1RFD - chains L and H; structure by X-ray diffraction, 2.09 A resolution.

# Chain L
Molecule: Fab M82G2, Light Chain
Source organism: Mus musculus
Notes: antibody fragment or engineered binder
Amino-acid sequence (218 residues; row label = number of the first residue in the row; a row labelled like 27A-27E holds insertion residues (27A, then the next letters in order)):
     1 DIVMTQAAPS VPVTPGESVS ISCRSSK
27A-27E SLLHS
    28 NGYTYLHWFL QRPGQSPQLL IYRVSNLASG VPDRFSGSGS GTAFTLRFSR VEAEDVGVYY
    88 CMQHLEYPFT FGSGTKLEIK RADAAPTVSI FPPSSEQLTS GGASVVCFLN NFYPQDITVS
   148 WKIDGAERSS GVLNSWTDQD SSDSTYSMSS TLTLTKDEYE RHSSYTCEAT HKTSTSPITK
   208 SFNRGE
Disulfides: Cys23-Cys88, Cys134-Cys194

# Chain H
Molecule: Fab M82G2, Heavy Chain
Source organism: Mus musculus
Notes: antibody fragment or engineered binder
Amino-acid sequence (223 residues; row label = number of the first residue in the row; note: 13 numbers in that range are skipped by the numbering (no residue carries them; nothing is unmodelled there); a row labelled like 52A-52C holds insertion residues (52A, then the next letters in order)):
     1 EVTLQESGGG LVQPGGSMKL SCAASGFTFS DAWVDWVRQS PGKGLEWVAE IR
52A-52C NKA
    53 NNHATKYTES VKGRFTISRD DSKSSVYLQM
82A-82C NSL
    83 RAEDTGIYYC TSVPQLGR
100A-100B GF
   101 AYWGQGTLVT VSAASTTPPS VYPLAPGSGG ASTSGSMVTL GCLVKGYFPE PVTV
   156 TW
   162 NSGALSSG
   171 VHTFPAVLQS D
   184 LYTLSSSVTV PSS
   198 TWP
   202 SQTVT
   208 CNVAHPASST QVDKKI
   226 VPK
Not modelled in the structure: 132-134
Disulfides: Cys22-Cys92, Cys142-Cys208

# How chain L and chain H interact
Residue-residue contacts - 70 pairs, chain L then chain H:
  His34(L) - Gly100A(H)
  Phe36(L) - Phe100B(H)
  Phe36(L) - Trp103(H)
  Gln38(L) - Gln39(H)  hydrogen bond
  Gln38(L) - Tyr91(H)  hydrogen bond
  Ser43(L) - Tyr91(H)
  Ser43(L) - Gly104(H)  hydrogen bond (side chain-backbone)
  Pro44(L) - Leu45(H)  hydrophobic
  Pro44(L) - Tyr91(H)
  Pro44(L) - Trp103(H)
  Leu46(L) - Arg100(H)
  Leu46(L) - Phe100B(H)
  Tyr49(L) - Gly99(H)
  Tyr49(L) - Arg100(H)
  Tyr87(L) - Gln39(H)
  Tyr87(L) - Leu45(H)  hydrophobic
  Met89(L) - Phe100B(H)  hydrophobic
  His91(L) - Val95(H)
  His91(L) - Gly100A(H)
  Tyr94(L) - Trp33(H)
  Tyr94(L) - Trp47(H)  hydrophobic
  Tyr94(L) - Glu50(H)  hydrogen bond
  Tyr94(L) - Arg52(H)  hydrogen bond
  Tyr94(L) - Lys58(H)
  Pro95(L) - Trp47(H)  hydrophobic
  Phe96(L) - Asp35(H)
  Phe96(L) - Trp47(H)
  Phe96(L) - Phe100B(H)  hydrophobic
  Phe98(L) - Leu45(H)
  Ser116(L) - Thr139(H)
  Phe118(L) - Leu124(H)
  Phe118(L) - Ala125(H)
  Phe118(L) - Pro126(H)
  Phe118(L) - Thr139(H)
  Pro119(L) - Lys228(H)  hydrogen bond (backbone-side chain)
  Ser121(L) - Tyr122(H)
  Ser121(L) - Pro123(H)
  Glu123(L) - Val121(H)
  Glu123(L) - Tyr122(H)
  Glu123(L) - Pro123(H)
  Glu123(L) - Lys221(H)  salt bridge
  Gln124(L) - Tyr122(H)
  Gln124(L) - Lys145(H)
  Ser127(L) - Tyr122(H)
  Ser131(L) - Leu143(H)
  Ser131(L) - Lys145(H)
  Val133(L) - Leu124(H)  hydrophobic
  Phe135(L) - Gly141(H)
  Phe135(L) - Phe174(H)  hydrophobic
  Phe135(L) - Ser188(H)
  Phe135(L) - Ser189(H)
  Phe135(L) - Ser190(H)
  Asn137(L) - His172(H)
  Asn137(L) - Phe174(H)
  Asn137(L) - Ser190(H)  hydrogen bond
  Asn138(L) - His172(H)  hydrogen bond
  Leu160(L) - Val177(H)  hydrophobic
  Leu160(L) - Gln179(H)
  Leu160(L) - Thr186(H)
  Asn161(L) - Val177(H)
  Ser162(L) - Phe174(H)
  Ser162(L) - Pro175(H)  hydrogen bond (side chain-backbone)
  Trp163(L) - Pro175(H)
  Thr164(L) - Phe174(H)
  Ser174(L) - His172(H)  hydrogen bond
  Ser174(L) - Phe174(H)
  Met175(L) - Phe174(H)
  Ser176(L) - Phe174(H)
  Ser176(L) - Ser188(H)  hydrogen bond
  Thr178(L) - Ser188(H)
Interface residues without a listed pair, chain L (38 interface residues in all): Gln42, Pro120, Asp167
Interface residues without a listed pair, chain H (44 interface residues in all): Val37, Glu46, Thr60, Ala101, Gln105, Leu140, Thr173

# Overview
Chain L and chain H form an interface of 38 and 44 residues respectively, with 11 hydrogen bonds and 1 salt
bridge. Among the polar pairs are Glu123(L)-Lys221(H), Gln38(L)-Gln39(H) and Gln38(L)-Tyr91(H).
Here chain L is Fab M82G2, Light Chain and chain H is Fab M82G2, Heavy Chain, both from Mus musculus. Entry
1RFD (Anti-cocaine antibody M82G2) was determined by X-ray diffraction, deposited together with 1QYG and 1Q72.
